9ENI - chains A and B; structure by X-ray diffraction, 2.10 A resolution.

== Chain A (and B) ==
Molecule: L-amino acid oxidase 4
Source organism: Hebeloma cylindrosporum
Notes: EC 1.4.3.2; chain B of this document is another copy of the same molecule, construct and numbering; everything in this record applies to it too
UniProt: S4S6Z0 (S4S6Z0_HEBCY); residue numbers follow UniProt; this construct covers 54-615
Sequence (562 residues; each row starts with the number of its first residue):
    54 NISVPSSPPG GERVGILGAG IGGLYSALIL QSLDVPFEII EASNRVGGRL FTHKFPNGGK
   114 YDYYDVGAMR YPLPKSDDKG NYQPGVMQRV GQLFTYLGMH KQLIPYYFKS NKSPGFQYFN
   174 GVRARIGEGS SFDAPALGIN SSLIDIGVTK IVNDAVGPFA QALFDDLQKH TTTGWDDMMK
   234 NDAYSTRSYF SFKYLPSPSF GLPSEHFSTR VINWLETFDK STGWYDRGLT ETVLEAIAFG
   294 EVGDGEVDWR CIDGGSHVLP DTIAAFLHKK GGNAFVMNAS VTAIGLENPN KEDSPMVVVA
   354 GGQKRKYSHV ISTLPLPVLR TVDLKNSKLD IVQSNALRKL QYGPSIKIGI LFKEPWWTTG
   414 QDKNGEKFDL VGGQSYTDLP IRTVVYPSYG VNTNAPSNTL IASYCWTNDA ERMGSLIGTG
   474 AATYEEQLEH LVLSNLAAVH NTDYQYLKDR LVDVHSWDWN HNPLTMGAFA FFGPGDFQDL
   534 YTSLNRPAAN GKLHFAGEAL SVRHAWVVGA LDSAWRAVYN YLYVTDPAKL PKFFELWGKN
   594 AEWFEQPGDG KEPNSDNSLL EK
Unresolved in the structure: 54-59, 295-297, 600-615 (chain B: 54-64, 324-326, 599-615)
Construct notes: engineered mutation Ala474 (Lys in S4S6Z0), Ala475 (Lys in S4S6Z0)
Residues lining bound ligands:
  - dihydroflavine-adenine dinucleotide (FDA): Gly71, Ala72, Gly73, Ile74, Gly75, Gly76, Ile93, Glu94, Ala95, Ser96, Gly100, Gly101, Arg102, Leu103, Val119, Gly120, Ala121, Met122, Arg123, Tyr124, Ala332, Ser333, Val334, Thr366, Leu367, Pro368, Val371, Ser398, Lys400, Tyr457, Trp512, Leu517, Thr518, Ala521, Phe522, Gly550, Glu551, Ala558, Trp559, Val560, Ala563
  - glutamine (GLN): Arg123, Trp277, Glu288, Phe292, Tyr457, Trp459, Phe522, His557, Ala558, Trp559
  - s-1,2-propanediol (PGO): Ile470, Trp510, Asp511, His514, Asn515
  - r-1,2-propanediol (PGR), molecule 1: Ser96, Arg98, Gly101, Phe104, Trp510, Trp512, Asn515, Leu517, Thr518
  - r-1,2-propanediol (PGR), molecule 2: Lys273, Ser274, Tyr429, Arg435, Thr436, Tyr457, Cys458, Trp459
  - r-1,2-propanediol (PGR), molecule 3: Val385, Asp532, Thr535, Ser536, Arg539

== Interface between chain A and chain B ==
Residue-residue contacts (107):
  Asn173(A) - Ile384(B)
  Asn173(A) - Asn388(B)  hydrogen bond
  Asp186(A) - Ile384(B)
  Ala189(A) - Ile384(B)
  Leu190(A) - Ile384(B)  hydrophobic
  Leu190(A) - Asn388(B)
  Ala236(A) - Ser244(B)
  Ala236(A) - Phe245(B)  hydrophobic
  Tyr237(A) - Phe245(B)
  Arg240(A) - Lys392(B)
  Arg240(A) - Pro527(B)  hydrogen bond (side chain-backbone)
  Ser241(A) - Ser241(B)
  Ser244(A) - Ala236(B)
  Phe245(A) - Ala236(B)
  Phe245(A) - Tyr237(B)
  Thr262(A) - Gly528(B)
  Thr262(A) - Gln531(B)  hydrogen bond
  Thr262(A) - Asp532(B)
  Arg263(A) - Val385(B)
  Arg263(A) - Asp532(B)  salt bridge
  Asn266(A) - Lys392(B)
  Asn266(A) - Asp532(B)  hydrogen bond
  Glu269(A) - Lys392(B)
  Thr270(A) - Arg391(B)  hydrogen bond
  Thr275(A) - Arg391(B)  hydrogen bond
  Thr275(A) - Lys392(B)
  Asp279(A) - Gly526(B)
  Asp279(A) - Pro527(B)
  Pro370(A) - Arg465(B)
  Arg373(A) - Asp431(B)  hydrogen bond (side chain-backbone)
  Arg373(A) - Leu432(B)
  Arg373(A) - Pro433(B)
  Arg373(A) - Arg465(B)
  Thr374(A) - Gln480(B)
  Thr374(A) - Leu484(B)
  Ile384(A) - Asn173(B)
  Ile384(A) - Asp186(B)
  Ile384(A) - Ala189(B)
  Ile384(A) - Leu190(B)  hydrophobic
  Val385(A) - Arg263(B)
  Asn388(A) - Asn173(B)  hydrogen bond
  Asn388(A) - Leu190(B)
  Leu390(A) - Arg465(B)  hydrogen bond (backbone-side chain)
  Arg391(A) - Thr270(B)  hydrogen bond
  Arg391(A) - Thr275(B)  hydrogen bond
  Arg391(A) - Asp431(B)
  Arg391(A) - Arg435(B)
  Arg391(A) - Arg465(B)  hydrogen bond (backbone-side chain)
  Lys392(A) - Arg240(B)
  Lys392(A) - Asn266(B)
  Lys392(A) - Glu269(B)
  Lys392(A) - Thr275(B)
  Leu393(A) - Arg465(B)  hydrogen bond (backbone-side chain)
  Gln394(A) - Asn461(B)  hydrogen bond
  Tyr395(A) - Arg465(B)
  Asp431(A) - Arg373(B)  hydrogen bond (backbone-side chain)
  Asp431(A) - Arg391(B)
  Leu432(A) - Arg373(B)
  Pro433(A) - Arg373(B)
  Arg435(A) - Arg391(B)
  Asn461(A) - Gln394(B)  hydrogen bond
  Glu464(A) - Glu464(B)
  Glu464(A) - Asn513(B)
  Arg465(A) - Pro370(B)
  Arg465(A) - Arg373(B)
  Arg465(A) - Leu390(B)  hydrogen bond (side chain-backbone)
  Arg465(A) - Arg391(B)  hydrogen bond (side chain-backbone)
  Arg465(A) - Leu393(B)  hydrogen bond (side chain-backbone)
  Arg465(A) - Tyr395(B)
  Arg465(A) - Met519(B)
  Gly467(A) - His514(B)
  Ser468(A) - Asn513(B)  hydrogen bond (side chain-backbone)
  Ser468(A) - His514(B)  hydrogen bond (side chain-backbone)
  Ser468(A) - Asn515(B)  hydrogen bond (side chain-backbone)
  Ser468(A) - Pro516(B)
  Ser468(A) - Met519(B)
  Leu469(A) - Pro516(B)  hydrophobic
  Ile470(A) - His514(B)  hydrogen bond (backbone-side chain)
  Gly471(A) - His514(B)
  Tyr477(A) - Pro516(B)  hydrophobic
  Gln480(A) - Thr374(B)
  Leu484(A) - Thr374(B)
  Asp511(A) - His514(B)  salt bridge
  Asn513(A) - Glu464(B)
  Asn513(A) - Ser468(B)  hydrogen bond (backbone-side chain)
  Asn513(A) - His514(B)
  His514(A) - Gly467(B)
  His514(A) - Ser468(B)
  His514(A) - Ile470(B)  hydrogen bond (side chain-backbone)
  His514(A) - Gly471(B)
  His514(A) - Asp511(B)  salt bridge
  His514(A) - Asn513(B)
  His514(A) - His514(B)
  Asn515(A) - Ser468(B)  hydrogen bond (backbone-side chain)
  Pro516(A) - Ser468(B)
  Pro516(A) - Leu469(B)  hydrophobic
  Pro516(A) - Tyr477(B)  hydrophobic
  Met519(A) - Arg465(B)
  Met519(A) - Ser468(B)
  Gly526(A) - Asp279(B)
  Pro527(A) - Arg240(B)
  Pro527(A) - Asp279(B)
  Gly528(A) - Thr262(B)
  Gln531(A) - Thr262(B)  hydrogen bond
  Asp532(A) - Thr262(B)
  Asp532(A) - Arg263(B)  salt bridge
  Asp532(A) - Asn266(B)  hydrogen bond
Also at the interface, not in a pair above, chain A (62 interface residues in all): Phe185, Leu369, Asp462, Thr472, Leu517, Gly520, Leu533
Also at the interface, not in a pair above, chain B (62 interface residues in all): Phe185, Leu369, Asp462, Thr472, Leu517, Gly520, Leu533

== Summary ==
Chain A and chain B each contribute 62 residues to their interface; the contacts include 28 hydrogen bonds and
4 salt bridges. Polar contacts include Arg263(A)-Asp532(B), Asp511(A)-His514(B) and Asn173(A)-Asn388(B). Chain
A binds dihydroflavine-adenine dinucleotide, glutamine, 3 copies of r-1,2-propanediol and s-1,2-propanediol.
Chain A and chain B are both L-amino acid oxidase 4 (Hebeloma cylindrosporum); the structure, L-amino acid
oxidase 4 (HcLAAO4) from the fungus Hebeloma cylindrosporum in complex with L-glutamine, was determined by
X-ray diffraction together with 9ENH, 9ENJ, 9ENK and 9ENN from the same study.
